8IKE - chains B and C of the 3 polymer chains in the assembly; structure by X-ray diffraction, 2.60 A resolution.

[Chain B]
Molecule: 15-nt DNA strand
Sequence (15 nucleotides; row label = number of the first residue in the row):
     1 GGAAGATTAA ATATG

[Chain C]
Name: LMX1A factor
From: Homo sapiens
Reference sequence: A0A7K7QDL0 (A0A7K7QDL0_POEAT); residues 197-256 here correspond to UniProt positions 196-255 (UniProt number = residue number - 1)
Sequence (60 residues; row label = number of the first residue in the row):
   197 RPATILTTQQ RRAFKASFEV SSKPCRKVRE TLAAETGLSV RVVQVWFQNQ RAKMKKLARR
Sequence notes: engineered mutation Ala199 (Arg198 in A0A7K7QDL0)

[How chain B and chain C interact]
Contacting residue pairs (12; chain B residue first):
  DA4(B) - Lys249(C)  salt bridge to the phosphate
  DG5(B) - Thr200(C)  hydrogen bond to the phosphate
  DG5(B) - Leu202(C)  phosphate contact
  DG5(B) - Trp242(C)  phosphate contact
  DG5(B) - Asn245(C)  base contact
  DA6(B) - Ala199(C)  phosphate contact
  DA6(B) - Thr200(C)  hydrogen bond to the phosphate
  DA6(B) - Val241(C)  base contact
  DA6(B) - Asn245(C)  hydrogen bond to the base
  DT7(B) - Arg237(C)  base contact
  DT7(B) - Val241(C)  base contact
  DT8(B) - Arg237(C)  base contact
Also at the interface, not in a pair above, chain C (10 interface residues in all): Arg197, Val238

[Overview]
Chain B and chain C form an interface of 5 and 10 residues respectively; the contacts include 3 hydrogen bonds
and 1 salt bridge. Polar contacts include DA6(B)-Asn245(C), DG5(B)-Thr200(C) and DA6(B)-Thr200(C).
Here chain B is a 15-nt DNA strand and chain C is LMX1A factor (Homo sapiens). Entry 8IKE (Transcription
factors LMX1a mutant-R199A homeobox domain complex with Wnt1 promoter) was determined by X-ray diffraction.
